4I6M - chains A and D of the 4 polymer chains in the assembly; structure by X-ray diffraction, 2.80 A resolution.

Chain A:
Protein: Actin-related protein 7
Source organism: Saccharomyces cerevisiae
UniProt: Q12406 (ARP7_YEAST); residue numbers follow UniProt; this construct covers 1-477
Chain sequence (477 residues; each row starts with the number of its first residue):
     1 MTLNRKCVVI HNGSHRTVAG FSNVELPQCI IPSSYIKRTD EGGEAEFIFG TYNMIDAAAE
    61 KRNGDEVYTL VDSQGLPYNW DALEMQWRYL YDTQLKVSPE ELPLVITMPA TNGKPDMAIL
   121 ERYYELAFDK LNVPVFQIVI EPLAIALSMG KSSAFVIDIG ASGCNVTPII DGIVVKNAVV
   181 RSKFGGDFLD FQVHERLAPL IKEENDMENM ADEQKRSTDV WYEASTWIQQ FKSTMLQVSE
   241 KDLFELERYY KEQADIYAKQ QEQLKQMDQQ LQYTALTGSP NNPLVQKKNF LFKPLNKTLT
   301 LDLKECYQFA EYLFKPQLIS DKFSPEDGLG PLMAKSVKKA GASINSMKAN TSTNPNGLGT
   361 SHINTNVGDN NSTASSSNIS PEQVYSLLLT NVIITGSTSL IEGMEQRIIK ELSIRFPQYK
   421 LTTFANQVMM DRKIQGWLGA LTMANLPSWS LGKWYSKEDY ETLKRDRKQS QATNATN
Disordered / not traced: 1, 40-43, 205-213, 263-280, 345-379, 467-477
Modified positions: Mse-1, Mse-207, Mse-210, Mse-267, Mse-347 (selenomethionine); Mse-54, Mse-85, Mse-108, Mse-117, Mse-149, Mse-235, Mse-333, Mse-404, Mse-429, Mse-430, Mse-443 (selenomethionine; parent Met)
Curated features (UniProtKB/Swiss-Prot):
  - mutagenesis: Ala-19 (A19P: Impaired heterodimerization with ARP9. Temperature-sensitive phenotype. Moderate suppressor of Ty phenotype), Ser-33 (S33F: Impaired heterodimerization with ARP9. Temperature-sensitive phenotype. Moderate suppressor of Ty phenotype), Gly-396 (G396V: Temperature-sensitive phenotype. Moderate suppressor of Ty phenotype), Glu-411 (E411K: Impaired heterodimerization with ARP9. Temperature-sensitive phenotype. Moderate suppressor of Ty phenotype)

Chain D:
Protein: Regulator of Ty1 transposition protein 102
Source organism: Saccharomyces cerevisiae
UniProt: P53330 (RT102_YEAST); residue numbers follow UniProt; this construct covers 1-157
Chain sequence (157 residues; row label = number of the first residue in the row):
     1 MDPQTLITKA NKVSYYGNPT SKESWRYDWY QPSKVSSNVQ QPQQQLGDME NNLEKYPFRY
    61 KTWLRNQEDE KNLQRESCED ILDLKEFDRR ILKKSLMTSH TKGDTSKATG APSANQGDEA
   121 LSVDDIRGAV GNSEAIPGLS AGVNNDNTKE SKDVKMN
Disordered / not traced: 13-21, 35-53, 71-78, 91-157
Modified positions: Mse-1 (selenomethionine; parent Met); Mse-49, Mse-97, Mse-156 (selenomethionine)
Curated features (UniProtKB/Swiss-Prot):
  - modified residue (Phosphoserine): Ser-77, Ser-122

Interface between chain A and chain D:
Pairs across the interface (22):
  Asn-4(A) / Tyr-60(D)  hydrogen bond (backbone-side chain)
  Asn-4(A) / Thr-62(D)  hydrogen bond
  Asn-4(A) / Trp-63(D)
  Asn-4(A) / Leu-64(D)
  Arg-5(A) / Tyr-60(D)
  Glu-100(A) / Trp-29(D)
  Glu-101(A) / Tyr-27(D)  hydrogen bond
  Glu-101(A) / Tyr-60(D)
  Glu-101(A) / Lys-61(D)  salt bridge
  Leu-102(A) / Tyr-27(D)
  Leu-102(A) / Lys-61(D)
  Pro-103(A) / Tyr-60(D)
  Pro-134(A) / Phe-58(D)
  Pro-134(A) / Arg-59(D)
  Val-135(A) / Phe-58(D)  hydrophobic
  Trp-449(A) / Pro-32(D)
  Trp-449(A) / Tyr-56(D)
  Trp-449(A) / Phe-58(D)  hydrophobic
  Trp-449(A) / Tyr-60(D)  hydrophobic
  Ser-450(A) / Tyr-56(D)
  Ser-456(A) / Pro-57(D)
  Glu-458(A) / Pro-57(D)
Other interface residues (no listed pair), chain A (13 interface residues in all): Trp-454

Summary:
Chain A and chain D form an interface of 13 and 12 residues respectively; the contacts include 3 hydrogen
bonds and 1 salt bridge. Among the polar pairs are Glu-101(A)/Lys-61(D), Asn-4(A)/Tyr-60(D) and
Asn-4(A)/Thr-62(D). From UniProt: 4 mutagenesis sites on chain A.
Here chain A is Actin-related protein 7 and chain D is Regulator of Ty1 transposition protein 102, both from
Saccharomyces cerevisiae. Entry 4I6M (Structure of Arp7-Arp9-Snf2(HSA)-RTT102 subcomplex of SWI/SNF chromatin
remodeler) was determined by X-ray diffraction.
